PDB entry 8GLW | electron microscopy, 3.51 A resolution | chains D and E of the 11 polymer chains in the assembly

# Chain D (and E)
Name: Transposon Tn7 transposition protein TnsC
Organism: Escherichia coli
Notes: chain E of this document is another copy of the same molecule, construct and numbering; everything in this record applies to it too
UniProtKB: P05846 (TNSC_ECOLX); numbering as in UniProt (aligned over 1-503)
Amino-acid sequence (523 residues; numbered 1 to 523; the number before each row is that of its first residue):
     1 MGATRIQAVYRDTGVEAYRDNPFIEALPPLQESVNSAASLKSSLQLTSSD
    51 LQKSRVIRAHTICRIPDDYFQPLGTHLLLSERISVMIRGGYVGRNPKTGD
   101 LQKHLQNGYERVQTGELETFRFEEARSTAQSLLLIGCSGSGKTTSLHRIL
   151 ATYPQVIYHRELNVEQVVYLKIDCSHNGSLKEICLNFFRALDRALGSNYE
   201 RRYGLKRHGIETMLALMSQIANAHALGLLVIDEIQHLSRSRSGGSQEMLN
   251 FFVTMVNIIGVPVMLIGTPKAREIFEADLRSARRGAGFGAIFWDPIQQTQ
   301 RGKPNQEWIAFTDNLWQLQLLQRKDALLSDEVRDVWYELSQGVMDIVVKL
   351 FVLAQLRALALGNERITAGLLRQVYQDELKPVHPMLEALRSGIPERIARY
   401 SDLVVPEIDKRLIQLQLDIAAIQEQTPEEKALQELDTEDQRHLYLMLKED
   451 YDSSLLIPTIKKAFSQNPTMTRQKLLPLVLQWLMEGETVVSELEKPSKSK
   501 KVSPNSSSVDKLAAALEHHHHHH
Not modelled in the structure: 1-2, 486-523 (chain E: 1-3, 486-523)
Differences from the reference sequence: engineered mutation Gly2 (Ser in P05846); expression tag (504-523)
Bound ions: Mg2+: Thr143, Glu233 (together with ADP)
Residues lining bound ligands: ADP (adenosine-5'-diphosphate): Pro66, Asp67, Tyr69, Phe70, Gln71, His76, Ser138, Gly139, Ser140, Gly141, Lys142, Thr143, Thr144, Ser145, Glu233, Met344, Asp345

# Interface between chain D and chain E
Pairs across the interface (54; chain D residue first):
  Ser48(D) with Glu449(E)
  Gly74(D) with Leu417(E); Ala420(E)
  Thr75(D) with Leu417(E)
  Leu77(D) with Ala420(E); Glu424(E)
  Leu78(D) with Gln416(E)
  Glu81(D) with Val56(E); Ile57(E)
  Arg82(D) with Gln416(E)
  Gln106(D) with Gln7(E)
  Tyr109(D) with Ile6(E), hydrophobic; Gln7(E); Val9(E); Ala26(E), hydrogen bond (side chain-backbone)
  Glu110(D) with Val9(E)
  Val112(D) with Pro29(E)
  Gln113(D) with Val9(E), hydrogen bond (side chain-backbone); Arg11(E); Leu27(E); Pro28(E)
  Glu118(D) with Gln31(E); Asn35(E)
  Thr119(D) with Ser39(E), hydrogen bond
  Arg121(D) with Ser39(E), hydrogen bond (side chain-backbone); Leu40(E)
  Phe122(D) with Ile6(E), hydrophobic; Ala151(E), hydrogen bond (backbone-backbone); Thr152(E)
  Glu123(D) with Ala151(E)
  Glu124(D) with Thr4(E)
  Arg280(D) with His176(E)
  Arg283(D) with His147(E)
  Ile291(D) with Ile413(E), hydrophobic
  Phe292(D) with Lys410(E)
  Glu307(D) with Ala421(E)
  Ala326(D) with His442(E); Leu445(E), hydrophobic
  Leu327(D) with Glu438(E); Arg441(E); His442(E); Leu445(E), hydrophobic
  His442(D) with Glu449(E), salt bridge
  Glu449(D) with Met446(E)
  Asp450(D) with Arg472(E), salt bridge; Gln473(E)
  Tyr451(D) with Gln473(E)
  Arg472(D) with Asp450(E), salt bridge
  Gln473(D) with Asp450(E); Tyr451(E)
  Leu476(D) with Asp450(E); Leu480(E), hydrophobic
  Leu480(D) with Pro477(E); Leu480(E), hydrophobic
Interface residues without a listed pair, chain D (47 interface residues in all): Pro72, Leu73, Val85, Gln102, Leu105, Phe120, Arg284, Ala290, Gln300, Arg301, Met446, Leu447, Pro477, Met484
Interface residues without a listed pair, chain E (50 interface residues in all): Arg5, Ala8, Glu25, His60, Asp67, Arg148, Tyr153, Pro154, Asp409, Asp418, Leu476, Met484

# In short
Chain D and chain E form an interface of 47 and 50 residues respectively, with 5 hydrogen bonds and 3 salt
bridges. Among the polar pairs are His442(D)-Glu449(E), Asp450(D)-Arg472(E) and Tyr109(D)-Ala26(E). Bound to
chain D: ADP. Thr143(D) and Glu233(D) coordinate Mg2+.
Chain D and chain E are both Transposon Tn7 transposition protein TnsC (Escherichia coli); the structure,
CryoEM structure of the TnsC(1-503)-TnsD(1-318)-DNA complex in a 7:2:1 stoichiometry from E. coli Tn7, was
determined by electron microscopy, deposited together with 8GLU, 8GLX, 8VCJ and 8VCT.
